4IJ5 - chains A and B; structure by X-ray diffraction, 1.50 A resolution.

# Chain A (and B)
Molecule: Phosphoserine phosphatase 1
From: Hydrogenobacter thermophilus
Notes: EC 3.1.3.3; chain B of this document is another copy of the same molecule, construct and numbering; everything in this record applies to it too
UniProt: D3DFG8 (PSPA_HYDTT); residue numbers follow UniProt; this construct covers 1-211
Chain sequence (211 residues; row label = number of the first residue in the row):
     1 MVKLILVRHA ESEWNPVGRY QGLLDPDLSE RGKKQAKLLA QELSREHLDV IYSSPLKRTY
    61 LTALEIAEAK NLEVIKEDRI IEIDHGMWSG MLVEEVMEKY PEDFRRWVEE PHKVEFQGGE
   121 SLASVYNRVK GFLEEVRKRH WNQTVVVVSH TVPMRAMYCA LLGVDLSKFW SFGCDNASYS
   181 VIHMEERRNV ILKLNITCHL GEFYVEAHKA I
Swiss-Prot annotation at these positions:
  - active site: His-9 (Tele-phosphohistidine intermediate), His-150
  - site: Arg-58 (Important for activity)
From the paper describing this entry:
  - catalytic residues: His-9
  - mutagenesis - H9A: abolished catalytic activity
  - catalytic residues: Arg-8, Arg-58, Glu-82, His-150 (proposed by the authors, not directly observed)
  - specificity-determining residues: His-85 (by similarity / conservation)
  - mutagenesis - H85A (Km > 20 mm): decreased binding to l-phosphoserine
  - mutagenesis - H85A: decreased catalytic activity on 5 mm l-phosphoserine
  - contacts within the chain: His-85/Phe-116 (pi stacking)
  - conformationally variable residues (order/disorder transition): Ile-211
  - mutagenesis - I211DEL: decreased catalytic activity on l-phosphoserine
  - self-association interface (contacts with another copy of this molecule); pairs are residue here / residue on that copy: Val-108/Arg-188, Glu-109/Arg-187, Leu-162/Lys-168, Ser-171/Ile-191, Gly-173/Ile-191, Asp-175/Lys-193, Asn-189/Ser-171, Leu-192/Asn-195, Leu-194/Leu-194, Asn-195/Lys-193, Thr-197/Lys-193, Cys-198/Cys-198 (disulfide)

# How chain A and chain B interact
Residue-residue contacts - 49 pairs, chain A then chain B:
  Val-108(A) / Arg-188(B)  hydrogen bond (backbone-side chain)
  Glu-109(A) / Arg-187(B)  salt bridge
  Glu-109(A) / Arg-188(B)
  Leu-162(A) / Lys-168(B)  hydrogen bond (backbone-side chain)
  Leu-162(A) / Ser-171(B)
  Gly-163(A) / Lys-168(B)  hydrogen bond (backbone-side chain)
  Val-164(A) / Val-164(B)  hydrophobic
  Lys-168(A) / Leu-162(B)  hydrogen bond (side chain-backbone)
  Lys-168(A) / Gly-163(B)  hydrogen bond (side chain-backbone)
  Lys-168(A) / Val-164(B)
  Trp-170(A) / Arg-188(B)
  Trp-170(A) / Val-190(B)
  Ser-171(A) / Leu-162(B)
  Ser-171(A) / Arg-188(B)
  Ser-171(A) / Asn-189(B)  hydrogen bond (side chain-backbone)
  Ser-171(A) / Val-190(B)
  Ser-171(A) / Ile-191(B)  hydrogen bond (backbone-backbone)
  Phe-172(A) / Ile-191(B)
  Gly-173(A) / Ile-191(B)  hydrogen bond (backbone-backbone)
  Gly-173(A) / Leu-192(B)
  Asp-175(A) / Lys-193(B)  salt bridge
  Arg-187(A) / Glu-109(B)  salt bridge
  Arg-188(A) / Val-108(B)  hydrogen bond (side chain-backbone)
  Arg-188(A) / Glu-109(B)
  Arg-188(A) / Trp-170(B)
  Arg-188(A) / Ser-171(B)
  Asn-189(A) / Ser-171(B)  hydrogen bond (backbone-side chain)
  Val-190(A) / Trp-170(B)
  Val-190(A) / Ser-171(B)
  Ile-191(A) / Ser-171(B)  hydrogen bond (backbone-backbone)
  Ile-191(A) / Phe-172(B)
  Ile-191(A) / Gly-173(B)  hydrogen bond (backbone-backbone)
  Ile-191(A) / Leu-194(B)
  Leu-192(A) / Gly-173(B)
  Leu-192(A) / Asn-195(B)  hydrogen bond (backbone-side chain)
  Lys-193(A) / Asp-175(B)  salt bridge
  Lys-193(A) / Leu-194(B)
  Lys-193(A) / Asn-195(B)  hydrogen bond (side chain-backbone)
  Lys-193(A) / Thr-197(B)  hydrogen bond
  Leu-194(A) / Ile-191(B)
  Leu-194(A) / Lys-193(B)
  Leu-194(A) / Leu-194(B)  hydrogen bond (backbone-backbone)
  Asn-195(A) / Leu-192(B)  hydrogen bond (side chain-backbone)
  Asn-195(A) / Lys-193(B)  hydrogen bond (backbone-side chain)
  Ile-196(A) / Ile-196(B)  hydrophobic
  Ile-196(A) / Cys-198(B)  hydrophobic
  Thr-197(A) / Lys-193(B)  hydrogen bond
  Cys-198(A) / Cys-198(B)  disulfide
  Tyr-204(A) / Lys-193(B)
Interface residues without a listed pair, chain B (24 interface residues in all): Tyr-204
Cross-chain cystine bridges: Cys-198(A)/Cys-198(B)

# Summary
The chain A/chain B interface involves 24 residues from each chain; the contacts include 1 disulfide bond, 19
hydrogen bonds and 4 salt bridges. Polar pairs include Glu-109(A)/Arg-187(B), Asp-175(A)/Lys-193(B) and
Val-108(A)/Arg-188(B). The paper reports catalytic residues His-9(A), Arg-8(A) and Arg-58(A) among others; H9A
of chain A abolishes catalytic activity; 3 substitutions were tested in all.
Chain A and chain B are both Phosphoserine phosphatase 1 (Hydrogenobacter thermophilus); the structure,
Crystal Structure of a Novel-type Phosphoserine Phosphatase from <i>Hydrogenobacter thermophilus</i> TK-6, was
determined by X-ray diffraction.
